Entry 1YOH (X-ray diffraction, 1.65 A resolution); this record covers chain A.

[Chain A]
Name: Myoglobin
From: Physeter catodon
UniProtKB: P02185 (MYG_PHYCA); residues 1-153 here = UniProt positions 1-153
Chain sequence (153 residues; each row starts with the number of its first residue):
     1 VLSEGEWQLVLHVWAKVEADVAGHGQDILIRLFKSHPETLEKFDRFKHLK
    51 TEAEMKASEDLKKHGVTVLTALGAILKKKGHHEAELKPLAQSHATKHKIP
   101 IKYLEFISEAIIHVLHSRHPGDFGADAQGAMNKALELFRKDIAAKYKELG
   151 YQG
Bound ions: protoporphyrin IX containing co Co near His-93 (its only coordinating residue here)
Residues lining bound ligands: protoporphyrin IX containing co (COH): Leu-32, Thr-39, Lys-42, Phe-43, Arg-45, His-64, Thr-67, Val-68, Ala-71, Leu-72, Leu-89, Ser-92, His-93, His-97, Ile-99, Tyr-103, Leu-104, Ile-107, Ile-111, Phe-138

[In short]
Chain A binds protoporphyrin IX containing co.
Chain A is Myoglobin (Physeter catodon); the structure, Cobalt myoglobin (met), was determined by X-ray
diffraction (same publication as 2MBW, 1YOG and 1YOI).
